6ZUG - chains L and H of the 3 polymer chains in the assembly; structure by X-ray diffraction, 1.80 A resolution.

== Chain L ==
Protein: Prothrombin
From: Homo sapiens
Notes: EC 3.4.21.5
UniProtKB: P00734 (THRB_HUMAN); residues 1-14 here correspond to UniProt positions 336-349 (UniProt number = residue number + 335)
Chain sequence (29 residues; numbered 0 to 15 plus 13 insertion-coded residues; the number before each row is that of its first residue; a row labelled like 14A-14K holds insertion residues (14A, then the next letters in order); numbering starts at 0):
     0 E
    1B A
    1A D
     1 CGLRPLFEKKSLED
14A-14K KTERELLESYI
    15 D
Unresolved in the structure: 0, 15

== Chain H ==
Protein: Prothrombin
From: Homo sapiens
Notes: EC 3.4.21.5
UniProtKB: P00734 (THRB_HUMAN); the construct lacks a stretch of the UniProt sequence and is renumbered around it, so the offset changes along the chain: 16-37 = UniProt 364-385; 38-60 = UniProt 387-409; 61-77 = UniProt 419-435; 78-97 = UniProt 437-456; 7 more segments
Chain sequence (258 residues; numbered 16 to 246 plus 30 insertion-coded residues; 3 numbers in that range are skipped by the numbering (no residue carries them; nothing is unmodelled there); the number before each row is that of its first residue; a row labelled like 60A-60I holds insertion residues (60A, then the next letters in order)):
    16 IVEGSDAEIGMSPWQVMLFRKS
   37A P
    38 QELLCGASLISDRWVLTAAHCLL
60A-60I YPPWDKNFT
    61 ENDLLVRIGKHSRTRYE
   77A R
    78 NIEKISMLEKIYIHPRYNWR
   97A E
    98 NLDRDIALMKLKKPVAFSDYIHPVCLPDRETA
129A-129C ASL
   130 LQAGYKGRVTGWGNLKET
147A-147G WTANVGK
   150 GQPSVLQVVNLPIVERPVCKDSTRIRITDNMFCA
  184A G
   184 YKP
186A-186D DEGK
   187 RGDACEGDSGGPFVMKSP
204A-204B FN
   205 NRWYQMGIVSWGE
   219 GC
  221A D
   221 RDGKYGFYTHVFRLKKWIQKVIDQFG
Unresolved in the structure: 147A-147G, 246
Disulfides: Cys42-Cys58, Cys168-Cys182, Cys191-Cys220
Covalent attachments: N-acetylglucosamine (NAG) linked to Asn60G
Residues lining bound ligands: compound10 (QPW; 2-[(3-chlorophenyl)methylamino]-7-methoxy-N-[[(3S)-oxolan-3-yl]methyl]-N-propyl-1,3-benzoxazole-5-carboxamide): His57, Tyr60A, Trp60D, Glu97A, Asn98, Leu99, Ile174, Asp189, Ala190, Cys191, Glu192, Ser195, Val213, Ser214, Trp215, Gly216, Glu217, Gly219, Cys220, Gly226, Phe227, Tyr228
UniProt features mapped onto this chain:
  - region: Ala183 to Val200 (High affinity receptor-binding region which is also known as the TP508 peptide)
  - active site (Charge relay system): His57, Asp102, Ser195
  - glycosylation: Asn60G (N-linked (GlcNAc...) (complex) asparagine)

== How chain L and chain H interact ==
Disulfides between the chains: Cys1(L)-Cys122(H)
Pairs across the interface - 60 pairs, chain L then chain H:
  Cys1(L) with Pro120(H); Val121(H); Cys122(H), disulfide; Arg206(H), hydrogen bond (backbone-side chain)
  Asp1A(L) with His119(H), salt bridge; Arg206(H)
  Ala1B(L) with Arg206(H), hydrogen bond (backbone-side chain)
  Gly2(L) with Trp29(H); Pro120(H), hydrogen bond (backbone-backbone); Cys122(H); Arg206(H); Trp207(H), hydrogen bond (backbone-backbone)
  Leu3(L) with His119(H), hydrogen bond (backbone-side chain); Asn205(H); Arg206(H)
  Arg4(L) with Gly25(H); Met26(H), hydrogen bond (side chain-backbone); Pro28(H); Trp29(H); Arg137(H); Trp207(H)
  Pro5(L) with Ser115(H); Asp116(H); His119(H)
  Leu6(L) with Ile24(H); Gly25(H); Asp116(H)
  Phe7(L) with Glu23(H); Ile24(H); Gly25(H); Met26(H), hydrophobic
  Glu8(L) with Lys202(H), salt bridge; Asn205(H); Trp207(H), hydrogen bond
  Asp14(L) with Glu23(H); Met26(H); Arg137(H), salt bridge; Trp207(H)
  Lys14A(L) with Glu23(H), hydrogen bond (backbone-side chain)
  Thr14B(L) with Arg137(H), hydrogen bond; Asn159(H), hydrogen bond
  Glu14C(L) with Arg137(H); Lys202(H), salt bridge
  Glu14E(L) with Lys135(H), salt bridge; Asn159(H), hydrogen bond; Tyr184(H), hydrogen bond
  Leu14F(L) with Lys135(H); Gly136(H); Asn159(H); Trp207(H), hydrophobic
  Leu14G(L) with Pro204(H), hydrophobic
  Ser14I(L) with Gly133(H); Tyr134(H); Lys135(H), hydrogen bond (side chain-backbone)
  Tyr14J(L) with Tyr134(H), hydrophobic; Lys135(H), hydrogen bond (side chain-backbone); Met201(H); Lys202(H), hydrogen bond (side chain-backbone); Pro204(H)
  Ile14K(L) with Tyr134(H), hydrogen bond (backbone-side chain)
Other interface residues (no listed pair), chain H (26 interface residues in all): Tyr117

== In short ==
20 residues of chain L face 26 of chain H across their interface, with 1 disulfide bond, 16 hydrogen bonds and
5 salt bridges. Among the polar pairs are Asp1A(L)-His119(H), Glu8(L)-Lys202(H) and Glu14E(L)-Lys135(H).
Ligands of chain H: compound10. N-acetylglucosamine is covalently linked to Asn60G(H).
Chain L is Prothrombin and chain H is Prothrombin, both from Homo sapiens; the structure, Crystal Structure of
Thrombin in complex with compound10, was determined by X-ray diffraction together with 6ZUH, 6ZUN, 6ZUU, 6ZUW,
6ZUX, 6ZV7 and 6ZV8 from the same study.
